Entry 5XA9 (X-ray diffraction, 3.20 A resolution); this record covers chain A.

Chain A:
Molecule: Sarcoplasmic/endoplasmic reticulum calcium ATPase 1
From: Oryctolagus cuniculus
Notes: EC 3.6.3.8
UniProt: P04191 (AT2A1_RABIT), isoform P04191-2; residue numbers follow UniProt; this construct covers 1-994
Sequence (995 residues; numbered 0 to 994; the number before each row is that of its first residue; numbering starts at 0):
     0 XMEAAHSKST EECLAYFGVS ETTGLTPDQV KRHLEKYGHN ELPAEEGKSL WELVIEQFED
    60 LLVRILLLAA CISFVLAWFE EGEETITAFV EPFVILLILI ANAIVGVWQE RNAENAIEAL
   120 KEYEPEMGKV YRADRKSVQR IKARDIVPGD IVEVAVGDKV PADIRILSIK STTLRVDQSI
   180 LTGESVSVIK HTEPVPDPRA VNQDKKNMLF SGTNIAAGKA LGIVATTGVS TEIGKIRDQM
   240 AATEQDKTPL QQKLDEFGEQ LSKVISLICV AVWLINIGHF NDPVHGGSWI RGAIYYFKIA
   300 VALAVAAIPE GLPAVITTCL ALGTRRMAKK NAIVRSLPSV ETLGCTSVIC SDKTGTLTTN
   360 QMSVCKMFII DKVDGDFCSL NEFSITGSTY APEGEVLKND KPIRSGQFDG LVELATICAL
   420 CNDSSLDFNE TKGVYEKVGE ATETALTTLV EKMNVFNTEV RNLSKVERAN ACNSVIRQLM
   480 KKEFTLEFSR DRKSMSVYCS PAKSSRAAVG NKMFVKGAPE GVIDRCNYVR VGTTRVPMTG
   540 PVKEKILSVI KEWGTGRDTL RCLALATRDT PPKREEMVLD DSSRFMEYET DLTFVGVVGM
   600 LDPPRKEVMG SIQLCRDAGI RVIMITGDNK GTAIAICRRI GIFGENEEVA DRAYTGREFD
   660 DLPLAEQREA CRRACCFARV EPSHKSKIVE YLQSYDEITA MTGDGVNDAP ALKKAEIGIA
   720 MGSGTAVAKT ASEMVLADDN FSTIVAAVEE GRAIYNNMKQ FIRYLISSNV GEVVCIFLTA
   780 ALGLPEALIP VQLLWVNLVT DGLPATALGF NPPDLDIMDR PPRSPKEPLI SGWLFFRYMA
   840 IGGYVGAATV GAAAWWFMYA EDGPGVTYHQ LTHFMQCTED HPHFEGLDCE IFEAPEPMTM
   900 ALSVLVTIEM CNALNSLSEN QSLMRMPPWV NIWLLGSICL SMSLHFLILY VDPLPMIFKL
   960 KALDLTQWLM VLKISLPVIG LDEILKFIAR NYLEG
Construct notes: acetylation (0)
Modified / non-standard residues: ACE (acetyl group) at position 0
Bound ions: Mg2+: D351, T353, D703
Small-molecule neighbours:
  - tetrafluoroaluminate (ALF): T181, G182, E183, D351, K352, T353, I624, T625, G626, K684, D703, N706, D707
  - thapsigargin (TG1; octanoic acid [3S-[3alpha, 3abeta, 4alpha, 6beta, 6abeta, 7beta, 8alpha(Z), 9balpha]]-6-(acetyloxy)-2,3,-3a,4,5,6,6a,7,8,9b-decahydro-3,3a-dihydroxy-3,6,9-trimethyl-8-[(2-methyl-1-oxo-2-butenyl)ox y]-2-oxo-4-(1-oxobutoxy)-azuleno[4,5-b]furan-7-yl ester): K252, L253, E255, F256, Q259, L260, V263, I267, A306, I761, I765, N768, V769, V772, F776, L828, I829, F834, Y837, M838
UniProt features mapped onto this chain:
  - region (Interaction with PLN): I788 to G808, W932 to L943
  - active site: D351 (4-aspartylphosphate intermediate)
  - binding site (Ca(2+)): V304, A305, I307, E309, N768, E771, N796, T799, D800, E908
  - binding site (Mg(2+)): D351, T353, D703
  - binding site (ATP): T353, E442, R489, K515, R560, T625, G626, D627, R678, K684, N706
  - modified residue: T441 (Phosphothreonine), T569 (Phosphothreonine), S581 (Phosphoserine)
  - mutagenesis: E309 (E309A: Interferes with conformation changes that are essential for ATP-dependent Ca(2+) transport; E309Q: No loss of calcium binding ...), P789 (P789L: Almost complete loss of Ca(2+) transport activity because of reduced Ca(2+) affinity), C876 (C876A: Loss of ATP-dependent Ca(2+)transport), C888 (C888A: Loss of ATP-dependent Ca(2+)transport)

Overview:
Bound to chain A: tetrafluoroaluminate and thapsigargin. The Mg2+ site is built by D351, T353 and D703. From
UniProt: active-site residue D351, 10 Ca2+-binding residues, 3 Mg2+-binding residues and 11 ATP-binding
residues.
Chain A is Sarcoplasmic/endoplasmic reticulum calcium ATPase 1 (Oryctolagus cuniculus); the structure,
Complete structure factors and an atomic model of the calcium pump (SERCA1A) and associated phospholipids in
..., was determined by X-ray diffraction, deposited together with 5XAB, 5XAA, 5XA7 and 5XA8.
